PDB entry 3CKZ | X-ray diffraction, 1.90 A resolution | chain A

[Chain A]
Molecule: Neuraminidase
Source organism: Influenza A virus
Notes: EC 3.2.1.18
UniProt: Q6DPL2 (Q6DPL2_9INFA); the construct lacks a stretch of the UniProt sequence and is renumbered around it, so the offset changes along the chain: 83-169 = UniProt 63-149; 170-306 = UniProt 151-287; 308-333 = UniProt 288-313; 339-342 = UniProt 316-319; 4 more segments
Amino-acid sequence (385 residues; numbered 83 to 468 plus 6 insertion-coded residues; 7 numbers in that range are skipped by the numbering (no residue carries them; nothing is unmodelled there); the number before each row is that of its first residue; a row labelled like 412A-412D holds insertion residues (412A, then the next letters in order)):
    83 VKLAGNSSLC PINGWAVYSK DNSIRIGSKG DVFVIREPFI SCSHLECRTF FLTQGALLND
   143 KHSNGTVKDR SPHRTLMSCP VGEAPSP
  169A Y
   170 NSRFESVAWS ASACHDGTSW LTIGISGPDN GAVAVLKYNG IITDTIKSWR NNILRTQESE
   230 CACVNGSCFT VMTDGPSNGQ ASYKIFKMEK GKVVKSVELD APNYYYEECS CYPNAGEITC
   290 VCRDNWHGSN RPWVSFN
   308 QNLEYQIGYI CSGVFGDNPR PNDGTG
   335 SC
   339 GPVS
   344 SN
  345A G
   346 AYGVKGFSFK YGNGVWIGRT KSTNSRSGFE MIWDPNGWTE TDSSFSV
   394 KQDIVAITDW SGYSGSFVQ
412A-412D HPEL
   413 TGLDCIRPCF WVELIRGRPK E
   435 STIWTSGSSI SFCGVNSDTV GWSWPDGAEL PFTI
Disulfides: Cys92-Cys417, Cys124-Cys129, Cys183-Cys230, Cys232-Cys237, Cys278-Cys291, Cys280-Cys289, Cys318-Cys336, Cys421-Cys447
Sequence notes: conflict Tyr252 (His233 in Q6DPL2); engineered mutation Tyr274 (His255 in Q6DPL2)
Ion coordination: Ca2+: Asp293, Gly297, Asp324, Gly345A, Tyr347
Residues lining bound ligands: zanamivir (ZMR): Arg118, Glu119, Leu134, Asp151, Arg152, Arg156, Trp178, Ser179, Ile222, Arg224, Glu227, Ser246, Tyr274, Glu276, Glu277, Arg292, Asn294, Tyr347, Arg371, Tyr406
UniProt features mapped onto this chain:
  - active site: Asp151 (Proton donor/acceptor), Tyr406 (Nucleophile)
  - binding site (substrate): Arg118, Arg152, Glu276, Glu277, Arg292, Arg371
  - binding site (Ca(2+)): Asp293, Gly297, Asp324, Gly345A, Tyr347
From the paper describing this entry:
  - mutagenesis - Y252H, H274Y: unchanged binding to zanamivir
  - conformationally variable residues (side-chain flip): Glu276
  - binding site for zanamivir: Glu276

[Summary]
Chain A binds zanamivir. Asp293, Gly297, Asp324, Gly345A and Tyr347 form the Ca2+ site. From UniProt:
active-site residues Asp151 and Tyr406, 6 substrate-binding residues and 5 Ca2+-binding residues. The paper
reports a binding site for zanamivir at Glu276; Y252H and H274Y leave binding to zanamivir unchanged.
Chain A is Neuraminidase (Influenza A virus); the structure, N1 Neuraminidase H274Y + Zanamivir, was
determined by X-ray diffraction together with 3CL0 and 3CL2 from the same study.
